5TSU - chains A and C of the 4 polymer chains in the assembly; structure by X-ray diffraction, 2.20 A resolution.

[Chain A]
Name: Cystathionine gamma-lyase
From: Homo sapiens
Notes: EC 4.4.1.1
Reference sequence: P32929 (CGL_HUMAN); numbering as in UniProt (aligned over 2-405)
Amino-acid sequence (422 residues; row label = number of the first residue in the row; numbers below 1 keep their minus sign (Met-16 is residue -16)):
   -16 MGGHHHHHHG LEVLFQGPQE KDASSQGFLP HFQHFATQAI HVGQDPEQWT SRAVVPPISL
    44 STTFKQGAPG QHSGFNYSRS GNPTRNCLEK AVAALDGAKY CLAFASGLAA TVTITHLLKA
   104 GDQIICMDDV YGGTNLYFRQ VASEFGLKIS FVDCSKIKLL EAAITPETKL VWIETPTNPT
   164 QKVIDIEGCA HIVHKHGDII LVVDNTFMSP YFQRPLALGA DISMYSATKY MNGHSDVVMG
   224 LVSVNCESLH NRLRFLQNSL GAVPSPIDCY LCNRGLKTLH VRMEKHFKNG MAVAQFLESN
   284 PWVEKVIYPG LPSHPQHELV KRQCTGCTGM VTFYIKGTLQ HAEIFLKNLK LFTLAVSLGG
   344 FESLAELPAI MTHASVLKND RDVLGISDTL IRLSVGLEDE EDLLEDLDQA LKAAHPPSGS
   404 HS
Unresolved in the structure: -16 to 9, 51-56, 360, 401-405
Modified positions: Lys212 ((2S)-2-amino-6-[[3-hydroxy-2-methyl-5-(phosphonooxymethyl)pyridin-4-yl]methylideneamino]hexanoic acid; LLP)
Construct notes: expression tag (-16 to 1); engineered mutation Asn59 (Glu in P32929), Leu119 (Arg in P32929), Val339 (Glu in P32929)
Ligand contacts: methionine (MET): Tyr114, Asn161, Lys212, Val339, Ser340, Leu341, Met354, Thr355, Arg375
Curated features (UniProtKB/Swiss-Prot):
  - binding site (substrate): Arg62, Tyr114
  - modified residue: Lys212 (N6-(pyridoxal phosphate)lysine)
  - natural variant: Thr67 (T67I: In CSTNU), Gln240 (Q240E: In CSTNU)

[Chain C]
Name: Cystathionine gamma-lyase
From: Homo sapiens
Notes: EC 4.4.1.1
Reference sequence: P32929 (CGL_HUMAN); residue numbers follow UniProt; this construct covers 2-405
Amino-acid sequence (422 residues; numbered -16 to 405; the number before each row is that of its first residue; numbers below 1 keep their minus sign (Met-16 is residue -16)):
   -16 MGGHHHHHHG LEVLFQGPQE KDASSQGFLP HFQHFATQAI HVGQDPEQWT SRAVVPPISL
    44 STTFKQGAPG QHSGFNYSRS GNPTRNCLEK AVAALDGAKY CLAFASGLAA TVTITHLLKA
   104 GDQIICMDDV YGGTNLYFRQ VASEFGLKIS FVDCSKIKLL EAAITPETKL VWIETPTNPT
   164 QKVIDIEGCA HIVHKHGDII LVVDNTFMSP YFQRPLALGA DISMYSATKY MNGHSDVVMG
   224 LVSVNCESLH NRLRFLQNSL GAVPSPIDCY LCNRGLKTLH VRMEKHFKNG MAVAQFLESN
   284 PWVEKVIYPG LPSHPQHELV KRQCTGCTGM VTFYIKGTLQ HAEIFLKNLK LFTLAVSLGG
   344 FESLAELPAI MTHASVLKND RDVLGISDTL IRLSVGLEDE EDLLEDLDQA LKAAHPPSGS
   404 HS
Unresolved in the structure: -16 to 9, 51-55, 401-405
Covalent attachments: compound LPI linked to Lys212
Construct notes: initiating methionine (-16); expression tag (-15 to 1); engineered mutation Asn59 (Glu in P32929), Leu119 (Arg in P32929), Val339 (Glu in P32929)
Ligand contacts: LPI (N-({3-hydroxy-2-methyl-5-[(phosphonooxy)methyl]pyridin-4-yl}methyl)-L-methionine): Ser89, Gly90, Leu91, Tyr114, Thr117, Glu157, Asn161, Asp187, Thr189, Phe190, Ser209, Thr211, Val221, Met222, Val339, Ser340, Leu341, Met354, Thr355, Arg375
Curated features (UniProtKB/Swiss-Prot):
  - binding site (substrate): Arg62, Tyr114
  - modified residue: Lys212 (N6-(pyridoxal phosphate)lysine)
  - natural variant: Thr67 (T67I: In CSTNU), Gln240 (Q240E: In CSTNU)

[How chain A and chain C interact]
Residue-residue contacts (43; chain A residue first):
  Pro29(A) with Lys48(C)
  Glu30(A) with Lys48(C), salt bridge
  Gln31(A) with Thr33(C), hydrogen bond (backbone-side chain)
  Thr33(A) with Gln31(C), hydrogen bond (side chain-backbone); Thr33(C)
  Ser34(A) with Phe47(C); Phe58(C); Pro66(C)
  Arg35(A) with Phe47(C); Lys48(C), hydrogen bond (backbone-backbone)
  Ala36(A) with Ser44(C); Thr46(C); Phe47(C), hydrophobic
  Val37(A) with Ser44(C), hydrogen bond (backbone-side chain); Thr46(C), hydrogen bond (backbone-backbone); Lys48(C)
  Val38(A) with Ser44(C), hydrogen bond (backbone-side chain)
  Pro40(A) with Pro40(C), hydrophobic; Ile41(C); Ser42(C)
  Ile41(A) with Pro40(C); Ile41(C), hydrogen bond (backbone-backbone); Leu43(C), hydrophobic
  Ser42(A) with Pro40(C)
  Leu43(A) with Ile41(C), hydrophobic; Tyr253(C), hydrophobic
  Ser44(A) with Ala36(C); Val37(C), hydrogen bond (side chain-backbone); Val38(C), hydrogen bond (side chain-backbone)
  Thr46(A) with Ala36(C); Val37(C), hydrogen bond (backbone-backbone)
  Phe47(A) with Ser34(C); Arg35(C); Ala36(C), hydrophobic; Val37(C)
  Lys48(A) with Pro29(C); Glu30(C), salt bridge; Arg35(C), hydrogen bond (backbone-backbone); Val37(C)
  Gln49(A) with Arg35(C), hydrogen bond (backbone-side chain)
  Phe58(A) with Ser34(C)
  Pro66(A) with Ser34(C)
  Tyr253(A) with Leu43(C)
Also at the interface, not in a pair above, chain A (22 interface residues in all): Trp32
Also at the interface, not in a pair above, chain C (21 interface residues in all): Trp32

[In short]
Chain A and chain C form an interface of 22 and 21 residues respectively; the contacts include 12 hydrogen
bonds and 2 salt bridges. Polar contacts include Glu30(A)-Lys48(C), Lys48(A)-Glu30(C) and Gln31(A)-Thr33(C).
Chain A binds methionine. Covalently linked compound LPI: at Lys212(C).
Chain A is Cystathionine gamma-lyase and chain C is Cystathionine gamma-lyase, both from Homo sapiens; the
structure, Active conformation for Engineered human cystathionine gamma lyase (E59N, R119L, E339V) to
depleting methionine, was determined by X-ray diffraction together with 5TT2 from the same study.
